PDB entry 1BC7 | X-ray diffraction, 2.01 A resolution | chains A and C of the 3 polymer chains in the assembly

Chain A:
Molecule: 11-nt DNA strand
Sequence (11 nucleotides; each row starts with the number of its first residue):
     1 GACAGGATGT G

Chain C:
Molecule: Protein (ets-domain protein)
Source organism: Homo sapiens
Notes: fragment: ets domain, residues 1-93
UniProtKB: P28324 (ELK4_HUMAN); residues 1-93 here = UniProt positions 1-93
Amino-acid sequence (93 residues; each row starts with the number of its first residue):
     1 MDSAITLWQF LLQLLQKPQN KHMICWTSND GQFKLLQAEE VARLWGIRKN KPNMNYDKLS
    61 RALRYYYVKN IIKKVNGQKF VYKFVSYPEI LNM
UniProt features mapped onto this chain:
  - DNA-binding region: Ile5 to Val85 (ETS)

Chain A / chain C interface:
Residue-residue contacts (18; chain A residue first):
  DA2(A) - Lys79(C)  sugar contact
  DA2(A) - Phe80(C)  phosphate contact
  DC3(A) - Tyr56(C)  hydrogen bond to the phosphate
  DC3(A) - Arg64(C)  base contact
  DC3(A) - Lys74(C)  salt bridge to the phosphate
  DC3(A) - Gln78(C)  phosphate contact
  DC3(A) - Lys79(C)  phosphate contact
  DC3(A) - Phe80(C)  hydrogen bond to the phosphate
  DC3(A) - Tyr82(C)  phosphate contact
  DA4(A) - Arg64(C)  salt bridge to the phosphate
  DA4(A) - Tyr67(C)  hydrogen bond to the phosphate
  DA4(A) - Lys74(C)  phosphate contact
  DG5(A) - Arg61(C)  hydrogen bond to the base
  DG5(A) - Arg64(C)  hydrogen bond to the base
  DG5(A) - Tyr67(C)  phosphate contact
  DG6(A) - Arg61(C)  hydrogen bond to the base
  DA7(A) - Tyr65(C)  hydrogen bond to the base
  DT8(A) - Tyr65(C)  base contact
Other interface residues (no listed pair), chain C (12 interface residues in all): Asp57, Asn76

In short:
7 residues of chain A and 12 residues of chain C are in contact, with 7 hydrogen bonds and 2 salt bridges.
Among the polar pairs are DG5(A)-Arg61(C), DG5(A)-Arg64(C) and DG6(A)-Arg61(C). From UniProt: a DNA-binding
region on chain C.
Here chain A is an 11-nt DNA strand and chain C is Protein (ets-domain protein) (Homo sapiens). Entry 1BC7
(Serum response factor accessory protein 1A (sap-1)/DNA complex) was determined by X-ray diffraction together
with 1BC8 from the same study.
